Entry 8FHI (electron microscopy, 3.25 A resolution); this record covers chains A and B of the 4 polymer chains in the assembly.

[Chain A (and B)]
Name: Transient receptor potential cation channel subfamily V member 5
Organism: Oryctolagus cuniculus
Notes: chain B of this document is another copy of the same molecule, construct and numbering; everything in this record applies to it too
UniProtKB: Q9XSM3 (TRPV5_RABIT); residue numbers follow UniProt; this construct covers 1-730
Amino-acid sequence (739 residues; each row starts with the number of its first residue):
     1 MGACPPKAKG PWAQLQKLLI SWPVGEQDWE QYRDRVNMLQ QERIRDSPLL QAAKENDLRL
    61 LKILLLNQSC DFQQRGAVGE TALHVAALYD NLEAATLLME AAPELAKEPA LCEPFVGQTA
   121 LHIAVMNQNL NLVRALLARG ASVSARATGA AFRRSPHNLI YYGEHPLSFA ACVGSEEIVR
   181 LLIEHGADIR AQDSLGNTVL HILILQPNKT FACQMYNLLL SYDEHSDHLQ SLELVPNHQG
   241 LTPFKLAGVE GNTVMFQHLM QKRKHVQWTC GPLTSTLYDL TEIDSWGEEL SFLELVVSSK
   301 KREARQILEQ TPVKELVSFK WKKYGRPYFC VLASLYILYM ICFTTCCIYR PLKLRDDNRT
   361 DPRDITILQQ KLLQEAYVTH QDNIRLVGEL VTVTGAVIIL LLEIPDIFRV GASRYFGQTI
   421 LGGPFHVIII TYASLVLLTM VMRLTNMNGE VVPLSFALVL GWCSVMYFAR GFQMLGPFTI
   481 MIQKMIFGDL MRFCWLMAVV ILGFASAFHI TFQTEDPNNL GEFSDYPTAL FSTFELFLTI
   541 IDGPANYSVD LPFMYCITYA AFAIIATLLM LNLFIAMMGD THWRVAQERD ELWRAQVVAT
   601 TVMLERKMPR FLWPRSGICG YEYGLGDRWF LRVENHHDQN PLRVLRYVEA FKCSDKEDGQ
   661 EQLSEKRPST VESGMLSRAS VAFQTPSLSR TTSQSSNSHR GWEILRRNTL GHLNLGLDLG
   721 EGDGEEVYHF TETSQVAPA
Not modelled in the structure: 1-27, 228, 639-739
Construct notes: expression tag (731-739)
Small-molecule neighbours:
  - oleoyl-CoA (3VV; S-{(3R,5R,9R)-1-[(2R,3S,4R,5R)-5-(6-amino-9H-purin-9-yl)-4-hydroxy-3-(phosphonooxy)tetrahydrofuran-2-yl]-3,5,9-trihydroxy-8,8-dimethyl-3,5-dioxido-10,14-dioxo-2,4,6-trioxa-11,15-diaza-3lambda~5~,5lambda~5~-diphosphaheptadecan-17-yl} (9Z)-octadec-9-enethioate (non-preferred name)): F416, G417, T419, P424, V427, I428, T431, Q483, K484, F487, G488, D489, T581, R584
  - ergosterol (ERG), molecule 1: P424, F425, I428, F456, V459, L460, C463, M466, T479, I482, Q483, I486, F487
  - ergosterol (ERG), molecule 2: C494, M497, A498, I501, P527, T528, L530, F531, F534
  - ergosterol (ERG), molecule 3: F504, I557, A561, I565
  - ergosterol (ERG), molecule 4: C556, I557, A560, I564
Curated features (UniProtKB/Swiss-Prot):
  - region: V598 to V602 (Interaction with S100A10), A650 to C653 (Involved in Ca(2+)-dependent inactivation), G701 to F730 (Involved in Ca(2+)-dependent inactivation)
  - binding site (Ca(2+)): D542
  - modified residue: T685 (Phosphothreonine), S689 (Phosphoserine)
  - glycosylation: N358 (N-linked (GlcNAc...) asparagine)
  - mutagenesis: F425 (F425A: Decreased inhibition by the synthetic drug econazole), E535 (E535A: Minor effects on Ca(2+) permeation), D542 (D542A: Abolishes Ca(2+) permeation and Ca(2+)-dependent current decay; no effect on monovalent cations permeation; D542E/N/M: Attenuates Ca(2+) permeation and Ca(2+)-dependent current decay ...), D550 (D550A: Minor effects on Ca(2+) permeation)
Reported in the primary citation:
  - binding site for oleoyl-CoA: Q483, K484, R584
  - conformationally variable residues (side-chain flip): W583, R584

[Chain A / chain B interface]
Residue-residue contacts - 123 pairs, chain A then chain B:
  Q267(A) with N37(B); M38(B); Q41(B); Y89(B), hydrogen bond (backbone-side chain)
  W268(A) with N37(B), hydrogen bond; Q41(B); Y89(B)
  T269(A) with L88(B); N127(B)
  C270(A) with L88(B), hydrophobic; I123(B), hydrophobic; N127(B)
  G271(A) with M126(B); N127(B), hydrogen bond (backbone-side chain)
  P272(A) with Y162(B)
  L273(A) with L159(B), hydrophobic; I160(B), hydrophobic
  L277(A) with M38(B), hydrophobic
  F319(A) with Q31(B)
  K323(A) with Q31(B)
  T344(A) with S506(B); Y526(B)
  C347(A) with I510(B); Q513(B)
  I348(A) with H509(B); Q513(B), hydrogen bond (backbone-side chain); Y526(B), hydrophobic
  R350(A) with I510(B), hydrogen bond (side chain-backbone); Q513(B), hydrogen bond
  L352(A) with Q513(B); T514(B)
  R363(A) with Y547(B), hydrogen bond (side chain-backbone); S548(B), hydrogen bond (side chain-backbone); V549(B); D550(B), salt bridge
  I365(A) with E515(B); D516(B), hydrogen bond (backbone-backbone); N519(B); V549(B), hydrophobic; D550(B)
  T366(A) with T514(B); E515(B)
  I367(A) with T514(B); E515(B); D516(B)
  L368(A) with Q513(B); T514(B)
  V451(A) with I510(B); T511(B)
  V452(A) with F553(B), hydrophobic; M554(B), hydrophobic
  L454(A) with I510(B)
  S455(A) with I510(B); T511(B); M554(B)
  F456(A) with M554(B), hydrophobic
  L458(A) with G503(B); S506(B); A507(B); I510(B), hydrophobic
  V459(A) with F504(B), hydrophobic; A507(B), hydrophobic
  W462(A) with V499(B); L502(B); G503(B)
  M466(A) with L496(B), hydrophobic
  M474(A) with R492(B)
  L475(A) with R492(B); W495(B); L496(B), hydrophobic
  F478(A) with R492(B); M577(B), hydrophobic
  M481(A) with L573(B), hydrophobic
  I482(A) with L496(B), hydrophobic; M570(B), hydrophobic; L573(B), hydrophobic
  M485(A) with L569(B), hydrophobic; L573(B), hydrophobic
  I486(A) with I565(B), hydrophobic; L569(B), hydrophobic
  L490(A) with I564(B), hydrophobic
  G521(A) with Y547(B)
  E522(A) with Y547(B)
  F531(A) with C556(B); Y559(B), hydrophobic
  S532(A) with Y547(B)
  F534(A) with A560(B), hydrophobic; I564(B), hydrophobic
  E535(A) with Y547(B); Y559(B)
  L538(A) with A563(B); L568(B), hydrophobic
  I540(A) with D542(B); G543(B), hydrogen bond (backbone-backbone); Y559(B); A563(B), hydrophobic
  I541(A) with G543(B)
  D542(A) with D542(B)
  L571(A) with L568(B), hydrophobic
  F574(A) with L568(B), hydrophobic
  I575(A) with N572(B)
  M578(A) with L568(B); L569(B), hydrophobic; N572(B)
  H582(A) with L573(B); A576(B); M577(B); D580(B), salt bridge
  I618(A) with D34(B); M38(B), hydrophobic
  E622(A) with R35(B), salt bridge
  Y623(A) with R35(B), hydrogen bond; M38(B), hydrophobic; L39(B), hydrophobic; E42(B); R45(B), hydrogen bond (backbone-side chain)
  L625(A) with M38(B), hydrophobic; R45(B)
  R632(A) with D34(B), salt bridge; N37(B)
  E634(A) with L159(B)
  N635(A) with L159(B)
  H636(A) with I160(B)
Other interface residues (no listed pair), chain A (68 interface residues in all): R359, C463, V465, T479, G579, W583, R589, G624
Other interface residues (no listed pair), chain B (64 interface residues in all): W29, R33, P517, I541, L551, T558, T567

[Overview]
68 residues of chain A and 64 residues of chain B are in contact, with 12 hydrogen bonds and 4 salt bridges.
Among the polar pairs are R363(A)-D550(B), H582(A)-D580(B) and E622(A)-R35(B). From the paper: a binding site
for oleoyl-CoA at Q483(A), K484(A) and R584(A); conformational variability at W583(A) and R584(A).
Chain A and chain B are both Transient receptor potential cation channel subfamily V member 5 (Oryctolagus
cuniculus); the structure, Wildtype rabbit TRPV5 in nanodiscs in complex with oleoyl coenzyme A, Open stated,
was determined by electron microscopy (same publication as 8FFO and 8FHH).
